Entry 3D48 (X-ray diffraction, 2.50 A resolution); this record covers chains P and R.

== Chain P ==
Name: Prolactin
Source organism: Homo sapiens
Reference sequence: P01236 (PRL_HUMAN); residues 12-199 here correspond to UniProt positions 40-227 (UniProt number = residue number + 28)
Amino-acid sequence (188 residues; numbered 12 to 199; the number before each row is that of its first residue):
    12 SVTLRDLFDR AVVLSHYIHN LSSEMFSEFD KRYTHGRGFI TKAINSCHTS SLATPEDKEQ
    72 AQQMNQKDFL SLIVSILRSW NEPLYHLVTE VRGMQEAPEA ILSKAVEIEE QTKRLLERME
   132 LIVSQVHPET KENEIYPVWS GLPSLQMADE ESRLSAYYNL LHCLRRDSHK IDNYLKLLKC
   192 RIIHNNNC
Unresolved in the structure: 12, 43-48, 104-110, 138-145, 199
Construct notes: engineered mutation Ser12 (Gln40 in P01236), Arg129 (Gly157 in P01236)
Swiss-Prot annotation at these positions:
  - modified residue (Phosphoserine): Ser26, Ser34, Ser90, Ser135, Ser166
  - glycosylation: Asn31 (N-linked (GlcNAc...) asparagine)
Disulfide bonds: Cys58-Cys174
Small-molecule neighbours: carbonate ion (CO3): Ser57, Cys58, His59, Trp91, Trp150, Asn170, Leu171, Cys174

== Chain R ==
Name: Prolactin receptor
Source organism: Homo sapiens
Notes: fragment: Extracellular Domain
Reference sequence: P16471 (PRLR_HUMAN); residues 1-210 here correspond to UniProt positions 25-234 (UniProt number = residue number + 24)
Amino-acid sequence (211 residues; each row starts with the number of its first residue; numbering starts at 0):
     0 SQLPPGKPEI FKCRSPNKET FTCWWRPGTD GGLPTNYSLT YHREGETLMH ECPDYITGGP
    60 NSCHFGKQYT SMWRTYIMMV NATNQMGSSF SDELYVDVTY IVQPDPPLEL AVEVKQPEDR
   120 KPYLWIKWSP PTLIDLKTGW FTLLYEIRLK PEKAAEWEIH FAGQQTEFKI LSLHPGQKYL
   180 VQVRCKPDHG YWSAWSPATF IQIPSDFTMN D
Unresolved in the structure: 0-1, 115-120, 172-173, 205-210
Construct notes: expression tag (0)
Swiss-Prot annotation at these positions:
  - motif: Trp191 to Ser195 (WSXWS motif)
  - binding site (Zn(2+)): Asp187, His188
  - glycosylation (N-linked (GlcNAc...) asparagine): Asn35, Asn80, Asn209
Disulfide bonds: Cys12-Cys22, Cys51-Cys62
Small-molecule neighbours:
  - carbonate ion (CO3), molecule 1: Cys12, Arg13, Ile100, Gln102, Tyr190
  - carbonate ion (CO3), molecule 2: Thr39, Tyr40, His41, Met48, Ile76, Met77, Met78, Glu92

== Interface between chain P and chain R ==
Contacting residue pairs (46; chain P residue first):
  His27(P) - His188(R)
  His30(P) - His188(R)
  Asn31(P) - His188(R)
  Thr52(P) - Tyr94(R)  hydrogen bond
  Ile55(P) - Glu43(R)
  Ile55(P) - Thr74(R)
  Asn56(P) - Glu43(R)  hydrogen bond (backbone-side chain)
  Asn56(P) - Gly44(R)  hydrogen bond (side chain-backbone)
  Pro66(P) - Trp72(R)
  Glu67(P) - Ser70(R)
  Glu67(P) - Met71(R)  hydrogen bond (backbone-backbone)
  Glu67(P) - Arg73(R)
  Asp68(P) - Thr69(R)
  Asp68(P) - Trp139(R)
  Lys69(P) - Glu18(R)  salt bridge
  Lys69(P) - Asp134(R)  salt bridge
  Lys69(P) - Trp139(R)
  Glu70(P) - Glu18(R)
  Glu70(P) - Lys66(R)
  Gln73(P) - Thr137(R)
  Arg176(P) - Tyr99(R)
  Arg177(P) - Glu43(R)  salt bridge
  Arg177(P) - Trp72(R)  hydrogen bond (side chain-backbone)
  Arg177(P) - Thr74(R)  hydrogen bond
  Arg177(P) - Asp96(R)  salt bridge
  Arg177(P) - Tyr99(R)  hydrogen bond (backbone-side chain)
  His180(P) - Met71(R)
  His180(P) - Trp72(R)
  His180(P) - Thr98(R)
  Lys181(P) - Trp72(R)
  Asp183(P) - His188(R)  salt bridge
  Asn184(P) - Lys17(R)  hydrogen bond
  Asn184(P) - Trp72(R)
  Asn184(P) - Trp139(R)  hydrogen bond (side chain-backbone)
  Tyr185(P) - Trp72(R)  hydrophobic
  Lys187(P) - Gly138(R)
  Lys187(P) - Asp187(R)  salt bridge
  Lys187(P) - His188(R)
  Leu188(P) - Thr137(R)
  Leu188(P) - Gly138(R)
  Cys191(P) - Lys136(R)
  Cys191(P) - Thr137(R)
  Cys191(P) - Gly138(R)
  Asn197(P) - Lys136(R)
  Asn197(P) - Thr137(R)
  Asn198(P) - Lys136(R)  hydrogen bond (backbone-backbone)
Interface residues without a listed pair, chain P (27 interface residues in all): Ile51, Ala54, Ala72
Interface residues without a listed pair, chain R (24 interface residues in all): Leu135, Thr141

== In short ==
The interface between chain P and chain R involves 27 residues on one side and 24 on the other, with 10
hydrogen bonds and 6 salt bridges. Polar contacts include Lys69(P)-Glu18(R), Lys69(P)-Asp134(R) and
Arg177(P)-Glu43(R). Chain P binds carbonate ion. Bound to chain R: carbonate ion.
Chain P is Prolactin and chain R is Prolactin receptor, both from Homo sapiens; the structure, Crystal
structure of a prolactin receptor antagonist bound to the extracellular domain of the prolactin receptor, was
determined by X-ray diffraction.
